4QL3 - chain A; structure by X-ray diffraction, 1.04 A resolution.

# Chain A
Name: GTPase KRas
Source organism: Homo sapiens
Notes: EC 3.6.5.2
Reference sequence: P01116 (RASK_HUMAN); numbering as in UniProt (aligned over 1-169)
Sequence (170 residues; row label = number of the first residue in the row; numbering starts at 0):
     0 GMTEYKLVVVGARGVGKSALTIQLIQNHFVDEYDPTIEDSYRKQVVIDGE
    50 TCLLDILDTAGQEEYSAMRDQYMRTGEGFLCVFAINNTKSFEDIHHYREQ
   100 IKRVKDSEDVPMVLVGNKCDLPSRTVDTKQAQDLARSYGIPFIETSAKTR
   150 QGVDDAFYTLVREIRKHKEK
Sequence notes: expression tag (0); engineered mutation R12 (Gly in P01116)
Metal / ion sites: Mg2+: S17 (together with GDP)
Residues lining bound ligands: GDP (guanosine-5'-diphosphate): A11, R12, G13, V14, G15, K16, S17, A18, F28, V29, D30, Y32, N116, K117, D119, L120, S145, A146, K147
UniProt features mapped onto this chain:
  - motif: Y32 to Y40 (Effector region)
  - binding site (GTP): G10, A11, G13 to A18, V29 to T35, A59, G60, N116 to D119
  - modified residue: M1 (N-acetylmethionine), T2 (N-acetylthreonine), K104 (N6-acetyllysine)
  - glycosylation: T35 (Microbial infection: O-linked (Glc) threonine)
  - natural variant: K5 (K5E: In NS3; K5N: In GASC), G10 (G10GG: In AML), R12 (G12R: In lung cancer and bladder cancer; this construct carries the variant), G13 (G13D: In GASC, JMML and OES; G13R: In pylocytic astrocytoma), V14 (V14I: In NS3), L19 (L19F: In OES), Q22 (Q22E: In CFC2; Q22R: In NS3), P34 (P34L: In NS3; P34Q: In NS3; P34R: In CFC2), I36 (I36M: In NS3), T58 (T58I: In NS3), A59 (A59T: In GASC), G60 (G60R: In CFC2; G60S: In NS3), 5 further natural variant entries in UniProt
  - mutagenesis: D38 (D38A: Decreased interaction with MAPKAP1/SIN1), Y40 (Y40A: Decreased interaction with MAPKAP1/SIN1), Q61 (Q61L: Promotes GTP binding)
Reported in the primary citation:
  - mutagenesis - G12R (40- to 80- fold): decreased catalytic activity on GTP
  - contacts within the chain: R12-P34
  - binding site for GDP: G13
  - mutagenesis - Q61H (40- to 80- fold): decreased catalytic activity (intrinsic hydrolysis rate)

# Summary
Chain A binds GDP. From UniProt: 21 GTP-binding residues and 3 mutagenesis sites. From the paper: a binding
site for GDP at G13; G12R reduces catalytic activity on GTP.
Chain A is GTPase KRas (Homo sapiens); the structure, Crystal Structure of a GDP-bound G12R Oncogenic Mutant
of Human GTPase KRas, was determined by X-ray diffraction (same publication as 4TQ9, 4TQA and 4WA7).
